5DHK - chain A; structure by X-ray diffraction, 2.43 A resolution.

[Chain A]
Protein: 5-epi-aristolochene synthase
From: Nicotiana tabacum
Notes: EC 4.2.3.61
UniProtKB: Q40577 (5EAS_TOBAC); residue numbers follow UniProt; this construct covers 13-548
Amino-acid sequence (536 residues; row label = number of the first residue in the row):
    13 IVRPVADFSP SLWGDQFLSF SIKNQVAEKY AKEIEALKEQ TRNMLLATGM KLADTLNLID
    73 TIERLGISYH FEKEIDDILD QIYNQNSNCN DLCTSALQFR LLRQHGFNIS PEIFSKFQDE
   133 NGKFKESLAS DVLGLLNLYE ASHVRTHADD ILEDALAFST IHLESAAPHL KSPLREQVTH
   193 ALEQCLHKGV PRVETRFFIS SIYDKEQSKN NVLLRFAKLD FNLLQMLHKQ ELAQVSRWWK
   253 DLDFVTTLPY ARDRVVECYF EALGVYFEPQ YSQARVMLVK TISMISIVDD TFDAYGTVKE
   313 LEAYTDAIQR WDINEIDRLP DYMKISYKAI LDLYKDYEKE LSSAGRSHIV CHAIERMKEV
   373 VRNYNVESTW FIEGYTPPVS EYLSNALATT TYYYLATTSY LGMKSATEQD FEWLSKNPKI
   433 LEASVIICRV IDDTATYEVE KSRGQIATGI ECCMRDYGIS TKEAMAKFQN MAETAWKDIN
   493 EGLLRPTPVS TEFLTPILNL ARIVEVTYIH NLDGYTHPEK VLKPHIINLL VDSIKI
Sequence notes: engineered mutation Glu273 (Trp in Q40577)
Swiss-Prot annotation at these positions:
  - motif: Asp301 to Asp305 (DDXXD motif)
  - binding site ((2E,6E)-farnesyl diphosphate): Arg264, Asp301, Asp305, Arg441, Asp444
  - binding site (Mg(2+)): Asp301, Asp305, Asp444, Asp445, Thr448, Glu452
  - mutagenesis: Ala274 (A274T: Relaxed product specificity leading to equal amounts production of 5-epi-aristolochene, 4-epi-eremophilene and premnaspirodiene with cis,trans-farnesyl diphosphate as substrate ...), Val277 (V277L: Catalyzes the conversion of (2E,6E)-farnesyl diphosphate to (+)-5-epi-aristolochene and triggers self-alkyation of D-444 leading to enzyme inactivation), Val372 (V372I: Relaxed product specificity leading to equal amounts production of 5-epi-aristolochene, 4-epi-eremophilene and premnaspirodiene with cis,trans-farnesyl diphosphate as substrate ...), Tyr404 (Y404C: Catalyzes the conversion of (2E,6E)-farnesyl diphosphate to an unknown sesquiterpene instead of (+)-5-epi-aristolochene and triggers self-alkyation of D-444 and Y-520 leading to enzyme ...), Tyr406 (Y406L: Relaxed product specificity leading to equal amounts production of 5-epi-aristolochene, 4-epi-eremophilene and premnaspirodiene with cis,trans-farnesyl diphosphate as substrate ...), Leu407 (L407I: Catalyzes the conversion of (2E,6E)-farnesyl diphosphate to (+)-5-epi-aristolochene and triggers self-alkyation of D-444 and Y-520 leading to enzyme inactivation ...), Leu512 (L512I: Catalyzes the conversion of (2E,6E)-farnesyl diphosphate to (+)-5-epi-aristolochene and triggers self-alkyation of D-444 leading to enzyme inactivation), Val516 (V516I: Relaxed product specificity leading to equal amounts production of 5-epi-aristolochene, 4-epi-eremophilene and premnaspirodiene with cis,trans-farnesyl diphosphate as substrate ...), Tyr520 (Y520F: Loss of production of aristolochene, and accumulation of the intermediate germacrene A)
Ion coordination: Mg2+ site 1: Asp301, Asp305; Mg2+ site 2: Asp305, Glu379
Residues lining bound ligands: farnesyl (FAR): Arg264, Glu273, Ile294, Ser298, Thr402, Thr403, Tyr404, Leu407, Cys440, Asp444, Ile515, Val516, Tyr520, Tyr527
From the paper describing this entry:
  - conformationally variable residues (side-chain flip): Glu273
  - binding site for farnesyl: Asp444
  - binding site for farnesyl: Tyr520 (proposed by the authors, not directly observed)
  - catalytic residues: Tyr404 (proposed by the authors, not directly observed)
  - mutagenesis - Y404F: decreased catalytic activity on FPP
  - mutagenesis - W273E: abolished catalytic activity on 5-epi-aristolochene

[Overview]
Chain A binds farnesyl. The Mg2+ site 1 is built by Asp301 and Asp305. Asp305 and Glu379 coordinate Mg2+ site
2. From UniProt: 5 (2E,6E)-farnesyl diphosphate-binding residues, 6 Mg2+-binding residues and 9 mutagenesis
sites. From the paper: the catalytic residue Tyr404; Y404F reduces catalytic activity on FPP.
Chain A is 5-epi-aristolochene synthase (Nicotiana tabacum); the structure, Nicotiana tabacum
5-epi-aristolochene synthase mutant W273E - alkylated, was determined by X-ray diffraction together with 5DHI
from the same study.
